3GJ8 - chains A and B; structure by X-ray diffraction, 1.82 A resolution.

== Chain A ==
Protein: GTP-binding nuclear protein Ran
From: Homo sapiens
Reference sequence: P62826 (RAN_HUMAN); residue numbers follow UniProt; this construct covers 2-216
Sequence (221 residues; numbered -4 to 216; the number before each row is that of its first residue; numbers below 1 keep their minus sign (Gly-4 is residue -4)):
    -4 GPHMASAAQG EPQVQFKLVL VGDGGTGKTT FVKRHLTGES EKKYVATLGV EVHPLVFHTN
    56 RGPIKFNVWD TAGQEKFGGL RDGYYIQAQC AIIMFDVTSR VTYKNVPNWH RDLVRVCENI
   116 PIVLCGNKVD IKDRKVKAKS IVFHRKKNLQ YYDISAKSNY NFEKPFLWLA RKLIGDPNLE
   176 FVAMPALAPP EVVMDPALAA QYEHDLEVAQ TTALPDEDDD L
Not modelled in the structure: -4 to 5, 210-216
Differences from the reference sequence: expression tag (-4 to 1); engineered mutation Ser35 (Phe in P62826)
Ion coordination: Mg2+: Thr24 (together with GDP)
Residues lining bound ligands: GDP (guanosine-5'-diphosphate): Asp18, Gly19, Gly20, Thr21, Gly22, Lys23, Thr24, Thr25, Glu70, Lys71, Asn122, Lys123, Asp125, Ile126, Ser150, Ala151, Lys152
Swiss-Prot annotation at these positions:
  - region: Lys37 to Val45 (Switch-I), Gly68 to Gln84 (Switch-II), Asp211 to Leu216 (Interaction with RANBP1)
  - binding site (GTP): Asp18 to Thr25, Glu36 to Thr42, Gly68, Asn122 to Asp125, Ser150 to Lys152
  - site: Gln69 (Essential for GTP hydrolysis)
  - modified residue: Ala2 (N-acetylalanine), Thr24 (Phosphothreonine), Lys37 (N6-acetyllysine), Lys60 (N6-acetyllysine), Lys71 (N6-acetyllysine), Lys99 (N6-acetyllysine), Lys134 (N6-acetyllysine), Lys159 (N6-acetyllysine)
  - cross-link (Glycyl lysine isopeptide (Lys-Gly)): Lys71 (interchain with G-Cter in SUMO2), Lys152 (interchain with G-Cter in SUMO2)
  - mutagenesis: Gly19 (G19V: Blocks DNA replication; when associated with L-69), Thr24 (T24L: Has low binding affinity for GTP and GDP. Almost completely abolishes interaction with BIRC5; T24N: Has low binding affinity for GTP and GDP. Decreases nuclear import of proteins and RNA ...), Thr25 (T25A: Minor effect on the interaction with the alpha phosphate group of bound GTP), Lys37 (K37Q: Mimics acetylation; enhances the nuclear export of RELA/p65; K37R: Decreased acetylation), Tyr39 (Y39A: Abolishes steric hindrance that traps the essential Q-69 in an unreactive position, and causes slow GTP hydrolysis in wild-type ...), Gln69 (Q69L: Strongly decreased GTPase activity. Probably locked in the GTP-bound form. Loss of interaction with NUTF2. Decreases nuclear location and leads to cytoplasmic location during interphase ...), Glu70 (E70A: Strongly decreases the relase of bound GDP), Arg76 (R76E: Probable loss of interaction with NUTF2. Loss of transport to the nucleus), Lys134 (K134Q: Loss of normal mitotic chromosome segregation and defective mitotic spindle orientation; K134R: Loss of normal mitotic chromosome segregation and formation of sister chromatid bridges), Asp211 to Leu216 (No effect on GTPase activity. Abolishes interaction with RANBP1)

== Chain B ==
Protein: Nuclear pore complex protein Nup153
From: Rattus norvegicus
Notes: fragment: Nup153 - Zinc finger module 34:
Reference sequence: P49791 (NU153_RAT); residues 790-876 here = UniProt positions 790-876
Sequence (92 residues; row label = number of the first residue in the row):
   785 GPLGSVGSWE CPVCCVSNKA EDSRCVSCTS EKPGLVSASS SNSVPVSLPS GGCLGLDKFK
   845 KPEGSWDCEV CLVQNKADST KCIACESAKP GT
Not modelled in the structure: 785-847, 875-876
Differences from the reference sequence: expression tag (785-789)
Ion coordination: Zn2+: Cys852, Cys855, Cys866, Cys869
Swiss-Prot annotation at these positions:
  - zinc finger: Pro846 to Gly875 (RanBP2-type 4)
  - binding site (Zn(2+)): Cys795, Cys798, Cys809, Cys812, Cys852, Cys855, Cys866, Cys869

== How chain A and chain B interact ==
Pairs across the interface (19):
  Lys38(A) with Glu853(B), hydrogen bond (side chain-backbone); Val854(B); Leu856(B)
  Val40(A) with Val854(B); Cys855(B), hydrophobic; Cys869(B), hydrophobic
  Thr42(A) with Cys869(B), hydrogen bond (side chain-backbone)
  Leu43(A) with Ala868(B)
  Val47(A) with Cys855(B); Leu856(B), hydrophobic
  Lys60(A) with Leu856(B)
  Asn62(A) with Leu856(B)
  Trp64(A) with Cys855(B), hydrophobic; Val857(B), hydrophobic
  Gly78(A) with Ala868(B)
  Ile81(A) with Ile867(B); Ala868(B), hydrophobic
  Gln82(A) with Val857(B); Ile867(B)
Also at the interface, not in a pair above, chain A (15 interface residues in all): Gln10, Lys12, Tyr39, Arg76
Also at the interface, not in a pair above, chain B (10 interface residues in all): Asp851, Glu870

== In short ==
The interface between chain A and chain B involves 15 residues on one side and 10 on the other, with 2
hydrogen bonds. Polar contacts include Lys38(A)-Glu853(B) and Thr42(A)-Cys869(B). Chain A binds GDP.
Here chain A is GTP-binding nuclear protein Ran (Homo sapiens) and chain B is Nuclear pore complex protein
Nup153 (Rattus norvegicus). Entry 3GJ8 (Crystal structure of human RanGDP-Nup153ZnF34 complex) was determined
by X-ray diffraction (same publication as 3GJ3, 3GJ4, 3GJ5, 3GJ6 and 3GJ7).
